Entry 8TVM (X-ray diffraction, 2.10 A resolution); this record covers chain A.

# Chain A
Protein: Interleukin-1 receptor-associated kinase 4
Organism: Homo sapiens
Notes: EC 2.7.11.1
UniProt: Q9NWZ3 (IRAK4_HUMAN); residues 154-460 here = UniProt positions 154-460
Sequence (307 residues; each row starts with the number of its first residue):
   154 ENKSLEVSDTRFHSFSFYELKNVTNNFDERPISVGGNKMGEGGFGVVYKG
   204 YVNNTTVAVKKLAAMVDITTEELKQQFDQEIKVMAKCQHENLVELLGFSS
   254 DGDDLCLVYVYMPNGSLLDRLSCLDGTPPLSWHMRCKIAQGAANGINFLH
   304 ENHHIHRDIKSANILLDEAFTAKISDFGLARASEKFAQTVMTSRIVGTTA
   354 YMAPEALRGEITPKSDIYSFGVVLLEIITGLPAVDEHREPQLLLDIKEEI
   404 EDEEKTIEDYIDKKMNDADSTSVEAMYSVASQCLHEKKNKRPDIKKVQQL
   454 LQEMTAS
Not modelled in the structure: 154-163, 217-220, 337-341, 460
Modified / non-standard residues: Thr342 (phosphothreonine; TPO); Thr345 (phosphothreonine; TPO); Ser346 (phosphoserine; SEP)
Small-molecule neighbours: VDC (N-{1-[(1R,2R)-2-fluorocyclopropyl]-2-oxo-1,2-dihydropyridin-3-yl}-2-[(1R,4r)-1-methyl-2-oxabicyclo[2.1.1]hexan-4-yl]-6-[(propan-2-yl)oxy]-2H-pyrazolo[3,4-b]pyridine-5-carboxamide): Met192, Gly193, Val200, Ala211, Lys213, Val246, Tyr262, Val263, Tyr264, Met265, Pro266, Gly268, Ser269, Asp272, Arg273, Leu277, Asp278, Thr280, Leu318, Ser328
Swiss-Prot annotation at these positions:
  - active site: Asp311 (Proton acceptor)
  - binding site (ATP): Met192 to Val200, Lys213, Lys313 to Asn316, Asp329
  - modified residue: Thr342 (Phosphothreonine), Thr345 (Phosphothreonine), Ser346 (Phosphoserine)
  - natural variant: Gly298 (G298D: In IMD67)
  - mutagenesis: Lys213 (K213A: Loss of kinase activity)

# Summary
Ligands of chain A: compound VDC. From UniProt: active-site residue Asp311, 15 ATP-binding residues and one
mutagenesis site.
Chain A is Interleukin-1 receptor-associated kinase 4 (Homo sapiens); the structure, IRAK4 in complex with
compound 24, was determined by X-ray diffraction together with 8TVN from the same study.
